Entry 2WNB (X-ray diffraction, 1.55 A resolution); this record covers chain A.

[Chain A]
Protein: CMP-N-acetylneuraminate-beta-galactosamide-alpha-2,3-sialyltransferase 1
From: Sus scrofa
Notes: fragment: residues 46-343 compnd 12
UniProtKB: Q02745 (SIA4A_PIG); residue numbers follow UniProt; this construct covers 46-343
Chain sequence (298 residues; each row starts with the number of its first residue):
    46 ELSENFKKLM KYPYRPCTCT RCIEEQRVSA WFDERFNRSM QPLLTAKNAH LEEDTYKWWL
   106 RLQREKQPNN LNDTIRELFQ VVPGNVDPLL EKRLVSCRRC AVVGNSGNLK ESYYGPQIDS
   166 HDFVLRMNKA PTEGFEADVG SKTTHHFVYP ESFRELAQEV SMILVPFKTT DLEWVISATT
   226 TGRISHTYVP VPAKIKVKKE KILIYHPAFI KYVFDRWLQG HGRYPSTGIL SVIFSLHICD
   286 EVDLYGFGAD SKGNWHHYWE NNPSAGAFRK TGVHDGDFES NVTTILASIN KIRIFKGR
Unresolved in the structure: 46-59, 306-316
Modified residues: Mse55 (selenomethionine); Mse85, Mse172, Mse207 (selenomethionine; parent Met)
Curated features (UniProtKB/Swiss-Prot):
  - binding site (substrate): Gln108, Asn150, Asn173, Tyr233, Tyr269, Gly273, Gly293, His302, His319
  - glycosylation (N-linked (GlcNAc...) asparagine): Asn82, Asn117, Asn326
Cystine bridges: Cys62-Cys67, Cys64-Cys142, Cys145-Cys284
Small-molecule neighbours:
  - 2-acetamido-2-deoxy-alpha-D-galactopyranose / hydroxy(2-hydroxyphenyl)oxoammonium / beta-D-galactopyranose: Gln108, Tyr194, Glu196, Phe212, Tyr233, Val234, Tyr269, Val318, His319
  - cytidine-5'-monophosphate (C5P): Gly149, Asn150, Ser151, Mse172, Asn173, Ser271, Thr272, Gly273, Ile274, Gly291, Phe292, Gly293, Trp300, His301, His302

[In short]
Chain A binds cytidine-5'-monophosphate and 2-acetamido-2-deoxy-alpha-D-galactopyranose /
hydroxy(2-hydroxyphenyl)oxoammonium / beta-D-galactopyranose. UniProt lists 9 substrate-binding residues.
Chain A is CMP-N-acetylneuraminate-beta-galactosamide-alpha-2,3-sialyltransferase 1 (Sus scrofa); the
structure, Crystal Structure of a Mammalian Sialyltransferase in complex with disaccharide and CMP, was
determined by X-ray diffraction, deposited together with 2WML and 2WNF.
